PDB entry 7LOS | X-ray diffraction, 2.90 A resolution | chain A

Chain A:
Name: Non-structural protein 3
Organism: Severe acute respiratory syndrome coronavirus 2
Notes: EC 3.4.19.12
UniProt: P0DTC1 (R1A_SARS2); residues 1-315 here correspond to UniProt positions 1564-1878 (UniProt number = residue number + 1563)
Amino-acid sequence (316 residues; row label = number of the first residue in the row; numbering starts at 0):
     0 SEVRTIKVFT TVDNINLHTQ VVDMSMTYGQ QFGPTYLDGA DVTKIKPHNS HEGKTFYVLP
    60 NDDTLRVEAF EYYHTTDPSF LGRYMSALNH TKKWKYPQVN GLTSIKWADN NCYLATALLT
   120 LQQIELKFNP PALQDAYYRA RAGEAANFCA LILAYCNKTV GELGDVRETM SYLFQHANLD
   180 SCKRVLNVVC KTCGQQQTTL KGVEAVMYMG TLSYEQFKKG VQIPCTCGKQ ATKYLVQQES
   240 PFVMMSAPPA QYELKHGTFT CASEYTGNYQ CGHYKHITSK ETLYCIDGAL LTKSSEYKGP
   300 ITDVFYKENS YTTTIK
Construct notes: expression tag (0)
Bound ions: Zn2+: Cys-189, Cys-192, Cys-226
Ligand contacts: Y97 (5-(azetidin-3-ylamino)-2-methyl-N-[(1R)-1-[3-[5-[[[(3R)-oxolan-3-yl]amino]methyl]thiophen-2-yl]phenyl]ethyl]benzamide): Leu-162, Gly-163, Asp-164, Glu-167, Pro-247, Pro-248, Tyr-264, Gly-266, Asn-267, Tyr-268, Gln-269, Tyr-273, Pro-299, Thr-301

In short:
Bound to chain A: compound Y97. Cys-189, Cys-192 and Cys-226 coordinate Zn2+.
Chain A is Non-structural protein 3 (Severe acute respiratory syndrome coronavirus 2); the structure,
SARS-CoV-2 papain-like protease (PLpro) bound to inhibitor XR8-65, was determined by X-ray diffraction
together with 7LBR, 7LBS, 7LLF and 7LLZ from the same study.
